PDB entry 6VQX | electron microscopy, 3.15 A resolution | chains J and K of the 11 polymer chains in the assembly

== Chain J ==
Protein: CRISPR-associated endonuclease Cas6/Csy4
From: Pseudomonas aeruginosa
Notes: EC 3.1.-.-
UniProt: Q02MM2 (CAS6_PSEAB); numbering as in UniProt (aligned over 1-187)
Chain sequence (187 residues; numbered 1 to 187; the number before each row is that of its first residue):
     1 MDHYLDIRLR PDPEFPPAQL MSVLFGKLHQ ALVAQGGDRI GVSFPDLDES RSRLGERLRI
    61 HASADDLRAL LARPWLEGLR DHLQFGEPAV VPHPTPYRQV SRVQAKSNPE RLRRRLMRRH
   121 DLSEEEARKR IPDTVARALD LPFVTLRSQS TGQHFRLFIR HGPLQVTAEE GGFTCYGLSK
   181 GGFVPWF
Swiss-Prot annotation at these positions:
  - active site: His29 (Proton acceptor)
  - site: Ser148 (Substrate binding)
  - mutagenesis: His29 (H29A: No pre-crRNA cleavage, still binds crRNA. Does not support formation of the Csy ribonucleoprotein complex; H29D: Cleaves pre-crRNA 910-fold slower; H29K: Cleaves pre-crRNA 130-fold slower), Glu49 (E49A: No biofilm formation upon phage infection, no crRNA formed; E49K: Restores biofilm formation upon phage infection, crRNA forms), Arg102 (R102A: Loss of pre-crRNA cleavage, still binds crRNA), Gln104 (Q104A: No loss of pre-crRNA cleavage, still binds crRNA), Ser148 (S148A: Cleaves pre-crRNA 8300-fold slower; S148C: No pre-crRNA cleavage, still binds crRNA), Ser150 (S150A: Cleaves pre-crRNA 350-fold slower), Thr151 (T151A: Cleaves pre-crRNA 380-fold slower), Phe155 (F155A: Very little pre-crRNA cleavage, still binds crRNA), Tyr176 (Y176A: Cleaves pre-crRNA 130-fold slower; Y176F: Cleaves pre-crRNA 13-fold slower)

== Chain K ==
Molecule: CrRNA
From: Pseudomonas aeruginosa
Sequence (60 nucleotides; each row starts with the number of its first residue):
     1 CUAAGAAAUU CACGGCGGGC UUGAUGUCCG CGUCUACCUG GUUCACUGCC GUAUAGGCAG

== Chain J / chain K interface ==
Residue-residue contacts (56; chain J residue first):
  Pro13(J) - G40(K)  hydrogen bond to the base
  Glu14(J) - G40(K)  hydrogen bond to the base
  Pro16(J) - G40(K)  hydrogen bond to the base
  Pro17(J) - G40(K)  base contact
  Pro17(J) - G41(K)  sugar contact
  Ala18(J) - G40(K)  base contact
  Ala18(J) - G41(K)  phosphate contact
  Ala18(J) - U42(K)  phosphate contact
  Gln19(J) - G40(K)  hydrogen bond to the base
  Gln19(J) - U42(K)  phosphate contact
  Leu20(J) - G40(K)  hydrogen bond to the base
  Gly26(J) - G60(K)  base contact
  Gln104(J) - A55(K)  phosphate contact
  Gln104(J) - G56(K)  phosphate contact
  Ala105(J) - A55(K)  phosphate contact
  Lys106(J) - U54(K)  sugar contact
  Lys106(J) - G56(K)  base contact
  Ser107(J) - U54(K)  base contact
  Asn108(J) - C49(K)  hydrogen bond to the base
  Asn108(J) - C58(K)  base contact
  Pro109(J) - C49(K)  base contact
  Glu110(J) - U47(K)  phosphate contact
  Arg111(J) - U47(K)  phosphate contact
  Arg111(J) - G48(K)  sugar contact
  Leu112(J) - C49(K)  base contact
  Leu112(J) - C50(K)  phosphate contact
  Arg115(J) - C50(K)  phosphate contact
  Leu116(J) - C50(K)  phosphate contact
  Leu116(J) - U52(K)  phosphate contact
  Ile131(J) - U52(K)  sugar contact
  Pro132(J) - U52(K)  sugar contact
  Asp133(J) - U52(K)  sugar contact
  Thr134(J) - U52(K)  hydrogen bond to the sugar
  Val135(J) - U52(K)  hydrogen bond to the sugar
  Val135(J) - A53(K)  phosphate contact
  Ala136(J) - C46(K)  phosphate contact
  Arg137(J) - U54(K)  base contact
  Ala138(J) - A45(K)  sugar contact
  Leu139(J) - U54(K)  base contact
  Ser148(J) - G60(K)  sugar contact
  Gln149(J) - U47(K)  base contact
  Ser150(J) - C44(K)  phosphate contact
  Ser150(J) - C46(K)  hydrogen bond to the sugar
  Thr151(J) - U42(K)  sugar contact
  Thr151(J) - U43(K)  phosphate contact
  Thr151(J) - C44(K)  phosphate contact
  Gly152(J) - U42(K)  hydrogen bond to the phosphate
  Gly152(J) - U43(K)  hydrogen bond to the phosphate
  Gln153(J) - U42(K)  hydrogen bond to the phosphate
  Gln153(J) - U43(K)  hydrogen bond to the phosphate
  His154(J) - U42(K)  hydrogen bond to the sugar
  Arg156(J) - G60(K)  hydrogen bond to the base
  Leu157(J) - G60(K)  base contact
  Thr174(J) - G57(K)  phosphate contact
  Cys175(J) - G56(K)  sugar contact
  Cys175(J) - G57(K)  hydrogen bond to the phosphate
Other interface residues (no listed pair), chain J (47 interface residues in all): Phe15, Met21, Lys27, Leu146, Arg147, Phe155, Phe158, Tyr176
Other interface residues (no listed pair), chain K (21 interface residues in all): C38, A59

== In short ==
The interface between chain J and chain K involves 47 residues on one side and 21 on the other, with 16
hydrogen bonds. Polar pairs include Pro13(J)-G40(K), Glu14(J)-G40(K) and Pro16(J)-G40(K). UniProt lists
active-site residue His29(J) and 9 mutagenesis sites on chain J.
Here chain J is CRISPR-associated endonuclease Cas6/Csy4 and chain K is CrRNA, both from Pseudomonas
aeruginosa. Entry 6VQX (Type I-F CRISPR-Csy complex with its inhibitor AcrF6) was determined by electron
microscopy together with 6VQV and 6VQW from the same study.
